Entry 8Q7B (electron microscopy, 2.56 A resolution); this record covers chains D and B of the 6 polymer chains in the assembly.

== Chain D ==
Molecule: 5D3(Fab) heavy chain variable domain
From: Mus musculus
Notes: antibody fragment or engineered binder
Sequence (221 residues; numbered 1 to 221; the number before each row is that of its first residue):
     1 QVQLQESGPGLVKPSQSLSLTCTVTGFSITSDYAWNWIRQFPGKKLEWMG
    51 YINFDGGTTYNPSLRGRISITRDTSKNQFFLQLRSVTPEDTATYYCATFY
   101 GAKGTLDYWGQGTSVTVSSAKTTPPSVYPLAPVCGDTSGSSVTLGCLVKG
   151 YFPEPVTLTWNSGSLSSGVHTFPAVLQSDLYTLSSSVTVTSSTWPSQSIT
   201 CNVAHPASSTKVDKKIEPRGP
Not modelled in the structure: 1, 120-221
Cystine bridges: C22-C96

== Chain B ==
Molecule: ATP-binding cassette sub-family G member 2
From: Homo sapiens
Notes: EC 7.6.2.2
UniProtKB: Q9UNQ0 (ABCG2_HUMAN); residues 1-655 here = UniProt positions 1-655
Sequence (655 residues; each row starts with the number of its first residue):
     1 MSSSNVEVFIPVSQGNTNGFPATASNDLKAFTEGAVLSFHNICYRVKLKS
    51 GFLPCRKPVEKEILSNINGIMKPGLNAILGPTGGGKSSLLDVLAARKDPS
   101 GLSGDVLINGAPRPANFKCNSGYVVQDDVVMGTLTVRENLQFSAALRLAT
   151 TMTNHEKNERINRVIQELGLDKVADSKVGTQFIRGVSGGERKRTSIGMEL
   201 ITDPSILFLDEPTTGLDSSTANAVLLLLKRMSKQGRTIIFSIHQPRYSIF
   251 KLFDSLTLLASGRLMFHGPAQEALGYFESAGYHCEAYNNPADFFLDIING
   301 DSTAVALNREEDFKATEIIEPSKQDKPLIEKLAEIYVNSSFYKETKAELH
   351 QLSGGEKKKKITVFKEISYTTSFCHQLRWVSKRSFKNLLGNPQASIAQII
   401 VTVVLGLVIGAIYFGLKNDSTGIQNRAGVLFFLTTNQCFSSVSAVELFVV
   451 EKKLFIHEYISGYYRVSSYFLGKLLSDLLPMRMLPSIIFTCIVYFMLGLK
   501 PKADAFFVMMFTLMMVAYSASSMALAIAAGQSVVSVATLLMTICFVFMMI
   551 FSGLLVNLTTIASWLSWLQYFSIPRYGFTALQHNEFLGQNFCPGLNATGN
   601 NPCNYATCTGEEYLVKQGIDLSPWGLWKNHVALACMIVIFLTIAYLKLLF
   651 LKKYS
Not modelled in the structure: 1-34, 47-60, 302-327, 355-368, 655
Cystine bridges: C592-C608
Glycans and other covalent adducts: N-acetylglucosamine (NAG) linked to N596
Ligand contacts:
  - BWQ (tert-butyl 3-[(2S,5S,8S)-14-cyclopentyloxy-2-(2-methylpropyl)-4,7-bis(oxidanylidene)-3,6,17-triazatetracyclo[8.7.0.03,8.011,16]heptadeca-1(10),11,13,15-tetraen-5-yl]propanoate), molecule 1: A397, Q398, V401, L405, F431, F432, T435, N436, F439, S440, M549
  - BWQ, molecule 2: L539, T542, I543, V546, M549, L555
Swiss-Prot annotation at these positions:
  - binding site (ATP): G80 to S87, R184 to E190, E211, H243
  - site (Not glycosylated): N418, N557
  - modified residue: T362 (Phosphothreonine)
  - glycosylation: N596 (N-linked (GlcNAc...) asparagine)
  - natural variant: V12 (V12M: Found in Jr(a-) blood group phenotype), Q141 (Q141K: Associated with high serum levels of uric acid and increased risk of gout), R147 (R147W: Loss of protein expression), T153 (T153M: Decreased protein abundance), K360 (deletion: No effect on protein abundance), F373 (F373C: Decreased protein abundance), T421 (T421A: No effect on protein abundance), T434 (T434M: No effect on protein abundance), S476 (S476P: No effect on protein abundance), S572 (S572R: Decreased protein abundance), D620 (D620N: No effect on protein abundance)
  - mutagenesis: M71 (M71V: Decreased protein abundance. No effect on substrate transmembrane transport), K86 (K86M: Decreased protein abundance. Decreased localization to the plasma membrane and retained intracellularly. Loss of ATPase-coupled transmembrane transporter activity), E211 (E211Q: Decreased estrone-3 sulfate ATPase-coupled transmembrane transporter activity. Decreased substrate-induced ATP hydrolysis ...), T362 (T362A: Loss of phosphorylation by PIM1. Decreased localization to the plasma membrane. Decreased homooligomerization. Loss of function in resistance to drug treatment ...), R383 (R383C: Loss of protein expression), N418 (N418Q: No effect), T435 (T435A: No effect on stability. Increased estrone-3 sulfate ATPase-coupled transmembrane transporter activity. Increased substrate-induced ATP hydrolysis. Increased substrate transport ...), N436 (N436A: No effect on stability. Decreased estrone-3 sulfate ATPase-coupled transmembrane transporter activity. Decreased substrate-induced ATP hydrolysis. Decreased substrate transport), F439 (F439A: No effect on stability. Decreased estrone-3 sulfate ATPase-coupled transmembrane transporter activity. Decreased substrate-induced ATP hydrolysis. Decreased substrate transport), R482 (R482D: Decreases ATPase activity; R482G/N/S/T: Increases ATPase activity; R482K/I/M/Y: No change in ATPase activity; R482T/Y: Decreases transport activity), V546 (V546A: No effect on stability. No effect on estrone-3 sulfate ATPase-coupled transmembrane transporter activity. No effect on substrate-induced ATP hydrolysis. No effect on substrate transport ...), M549 (M549A: No effect on stability. No effect on estrone-3 sulfate ATPase-coupled transmembrane transporter activity. No effect on substrate-induced ATP hydrolysis. No effect on substrate transport), 7 further mutagenesis entries in UniProt
From the paper describing this entry:
  - binding site for BWQ: T435, N436, F439

== Interface between chain D and chain B ==
Pairs across the interface - 6 pairs, chain D then chain B:
  F99(D) - Y605(B)
  G101(D) - N604(B)  hydrogen bond (backbone-side chain)
  G101(D) - Y605(B)
  A102(D) - C603(B)
  A102(D) - N604(B)  hydrogen bond (backbone-backbone)
  G104(D) - N604(B)
Other interface residues (no listed pair), chain D (5 interface residues in all): K103
Other interface residues (no listed pair), chain B (4 interface residues in all): P602

== Summary ==
5 residues of chain D and 4 residues of chain B are in contact, with 2 hydrogen bonds. Among the polar pairs
are G101(D)-N604(B) and A102(D)-N604(B). Ligands of chain B: compound BWQ. Covalently linked
N-acetylglucosamine: at N596(B). The paper reports a binding site for BWQ at T435(B), N436(B) and F439(B).
Chain D is 5D3(Fab) heavy chain variable domain (Mus musculus) and chain B is ATP-binding cassette sub-family
G member 2 (Homo sapiens); the structure, ABCG2 in complex with MZ29 and 5D3 Fab, was determined by electron
microscopy, deposited together with 8PXO, 8PY4 and 8QCM.
